PDB entry 5WCU | X-ray diffraction, 5.53 A resolution (low resolution: residue-level contacts below are approximate; hydrogen-bond / salt-bridge calls are withheld) | chains C and J of the 11 polymer chains in the assembly

[Chain C]
Protein: Histone H2A
Organism: Drosophila melanogaster
Reference sequence: P84051 (H2A_DROME); residues 15-118 here = UniProt positions 15-118
Amino-acid sequence (104 residues; each row starts with the number of its first residue):
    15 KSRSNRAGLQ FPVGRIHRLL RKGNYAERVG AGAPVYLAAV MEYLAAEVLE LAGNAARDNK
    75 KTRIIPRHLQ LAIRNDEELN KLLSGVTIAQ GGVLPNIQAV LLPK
Swiss-Prot annotation at these positions:
  - modified residue: Lys36 (N6-succinyllysine), Gln104 (N5-methylglutamine)

[Chain J]
Molecule: 167-nt DNA strand
Sequence (167 nucleotides; each row starts with the number of its first residue):
     1 ATCTACATGC ATCGGATGTA TATATCTGAC ACGTGCCTGG AGACTAGGGA GTAATCCCCT
    61 TGGCGGTTAA AACGCGGGGG ACAGCGCGTA CGTGCGTTTA AGCGGTGCTA GAGCTGTCTA
   121 CGACCAATTG AGCGGCCTCG GCACCGGGAT TCTCGATGGC GGCCGAT

[Interface between chain C and chain J]
Pairs across the interface - 17 pairs, chain C then chain J:
  Pro26(C) with DG132(J)
  Arg29(C) with DG132(J); DC133(J)
  Arg35(C) with DA123(J)
  Glu41(C) with DA123(J)
  Arg42(C) with DC121(J); DG122(J); DA123(J)
  Val43(C) with DG122(J); DA123(J)
  Gly44(C) with DG122(J)
  Ala45(C) with DG122(J)
  Lys75(C) with DC142(J); DA143(J)
  Thr76(C) with DC142(J)
  Arg77(C) with DG141(J); DC142(J)
Also at the interface, not in a pair above, chain C (14 interface residues in all): His31, Lys74, Ile79

[Overview]
The interface between chain C and chain J involves 14 residues on one side and 8 on the other.
Here chain C is Histone H2A (Drosophila melanogaster) and chain J is a 167-nt DNA strand. Entry 5WCU (Crystal
structure of 167 bp nucleosome bound to the globular domain of linker histone H5) was determined by X-ray
diffraction.
